PDB entry 6T2V | electron microscopy, 3.80 A resolution | chains B and X of the 4 polymer chains in the assembly

# Chain B
Name: RecBCD enzyme subunit RecB
Source organism: Escherichia coli
Notes: EC 3.1.11.5
UniProtKB: P08394 (RECB_ECOLI); numbering as in UniProt (aligned over 1-1180)
Chain sequence (1181 residues; numbered 0 to 1180; the number before each row is that of its first residue; numbering starts at 0):
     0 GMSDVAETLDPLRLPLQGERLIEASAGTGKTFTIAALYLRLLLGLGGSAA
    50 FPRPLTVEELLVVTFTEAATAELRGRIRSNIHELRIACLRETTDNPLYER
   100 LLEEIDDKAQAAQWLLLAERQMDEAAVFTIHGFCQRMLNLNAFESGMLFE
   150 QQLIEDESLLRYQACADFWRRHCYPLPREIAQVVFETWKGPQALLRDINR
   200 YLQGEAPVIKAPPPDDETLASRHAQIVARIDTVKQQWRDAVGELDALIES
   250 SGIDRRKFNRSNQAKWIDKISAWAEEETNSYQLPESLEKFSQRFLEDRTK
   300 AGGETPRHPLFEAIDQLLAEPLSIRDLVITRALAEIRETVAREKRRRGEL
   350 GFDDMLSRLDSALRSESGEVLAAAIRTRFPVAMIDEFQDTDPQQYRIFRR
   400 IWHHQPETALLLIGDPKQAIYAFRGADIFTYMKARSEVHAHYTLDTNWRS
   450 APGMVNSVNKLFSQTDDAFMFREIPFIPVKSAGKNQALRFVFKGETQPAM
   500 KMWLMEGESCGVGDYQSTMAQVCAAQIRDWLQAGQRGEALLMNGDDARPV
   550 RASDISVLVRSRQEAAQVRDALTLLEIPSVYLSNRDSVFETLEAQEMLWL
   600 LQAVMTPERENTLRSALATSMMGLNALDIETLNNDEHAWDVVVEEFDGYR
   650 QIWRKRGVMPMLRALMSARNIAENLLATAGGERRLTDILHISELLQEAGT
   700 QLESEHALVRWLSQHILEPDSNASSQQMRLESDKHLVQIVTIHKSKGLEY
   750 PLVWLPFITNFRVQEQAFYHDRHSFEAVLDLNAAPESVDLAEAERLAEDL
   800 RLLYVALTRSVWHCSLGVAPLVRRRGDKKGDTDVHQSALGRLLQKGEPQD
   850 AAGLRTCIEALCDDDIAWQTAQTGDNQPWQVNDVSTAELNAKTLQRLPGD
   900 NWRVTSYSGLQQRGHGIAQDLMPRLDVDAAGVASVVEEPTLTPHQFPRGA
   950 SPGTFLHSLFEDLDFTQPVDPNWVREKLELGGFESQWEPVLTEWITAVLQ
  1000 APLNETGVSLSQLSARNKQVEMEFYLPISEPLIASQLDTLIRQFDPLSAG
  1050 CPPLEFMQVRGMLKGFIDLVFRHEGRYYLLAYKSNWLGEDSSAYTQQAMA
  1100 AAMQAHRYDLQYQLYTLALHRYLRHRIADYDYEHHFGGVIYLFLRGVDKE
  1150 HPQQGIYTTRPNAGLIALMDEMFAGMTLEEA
Unresolved in the structure: 0-4, 290-303, 911-937, 1175-1180
Construct notes: expression tag (0); engineered mutation Ala1080 (Asp in P08394)
Swiss-Prot annotation at these positions:
  - DNA-binding region: Ile252 to Arg254, Val511, Gly512, Ser560, Arg561, Arg761
  - binding site (ATP): Ala23 to Thr30, Trp447
  - binding site (Mg(2+)): His956, Asp1067, Tyr1081
  - mutagenesis: Lys29 (K29Q: Subunit loses ATPase and 3'-5' helicase activity, holoenzyme has 3-5 fold less helicase activity, 20-fold less processivity), Tyr803 (Y803H: Large decrease in recombination, loss of Chi hotspot activity, decreased RecB helicase rate, retains nuclease activity but not Chi-sequence specificity, does not load RecA), Val804 (V804E: Large decrease in recombination, loss of Chi hotspot activity, decreased RecB helicase rate, retains nuclease activity but not Chi-sequence specificity, does not load RecA), Thr807 (T807I: In recB-2109; absence of nuclease modification at Chi sites), Asp1067 (D1067A: Subunit loses nuclease activity)

# Chain X
Molecule: Chi-plus2 (87-nt DNA)
Sequence (87 nucleotides; numbered 1 to 92; 5 numbers in that range are skipped by the numbering (no residue carries them; nothing is unmodelled there); the number before each row is that of its first residue):
     1 TTTTTTTTTTTTTTTGAGCGACTGCACTACAAC
    39 AGAACCATGGTTCTGTTGTAGTGCAGTCGCTCTTTTTTTTTTGCTGGTGG
    89 TTTT
Unresolved in the structure: 1-3, 39-52, 77-92

# Interface between chain B and chain X
Residue-residue contacts - 35 pairs, chain B then chain X:
  Phe64(B) - DT75(X)  sugar contact
  Thr65(B) - DT75(X)  phosphate contact
  Glu66(B) - DT75(X)  phosphate contact
  Thr128(B) - DT76(X)  phosphate contact
  Leu152(B) - DT76(X)  sugar contact
  Ser250(B) - DT60(X)  phosphate contact
  Ile252(B) - DT28(X)  sugar contact
  Asp253(B) - DT28(X)  phosphate contact
  Asp253(B) - DA29(X)  phosphate contact
  Arg254(B) - DG61(X)  hydrogen bond to the phosphate
  Arg254(B) - DC62(X)  salt bridge to the phosphate
  Tyr280(B) - DG61(X)  hydrogen bond to the phosphate
  Phe351(B) - DT75(X)  stacking on the base
  Phe422(B) - DT72(X)  stacking on the base
  Phe422(B) - DT73(X)  sugar contact
  Arg423(B) - DT74(X)  base contact
  Val511(B) - DT69(X)  phosphate contact
  Arg559(B) - DT71(X)  hydrogen bond to the base
  Arg559(B) - DT72(X)  phosphate contact
  Arg561(B) - DT72(X)  salt bridge to the phosphate
  Gln562(B) - DC70(X)  phosphate contact
  Ser582(B) - DT73(X)  phosphate contact
  Arg584(B) - DT72(X)  salt bridge to the phosphate
  Arg584(B) - DT73(X)  salt bridge to the phosphate
  Thr740(B) - DT72(X)  phosphate contact
  Thr740(B) - DT73(X)  phosphate contact
  His742(B) - DT72(X)  hydrogen bond to the base
  Lys743(B) - DT73(X)  phosphate contact
  Lys743(B) - DT74(X)  salt bridge to the phosphate
  Arg761(B) - DC70(X)  sugar contact
  Arg761(B) - DT71(X)  hydrogen bond to the phosphate
  Arg824(B) - DG20(X)  phosphate contact
  Arg824(B) - DA21(X)  sugar contact
  Gly825(B) - DA21(X)  sugar contact
  Asp826(B) - DC22(X)  phosphate contact
Interface residues without a listed pair, chain B (30 interface residues in all): His130, Ser249, Asn258, Ser560
Interface residues without a listed pair, chain X (18 interface residues in all): DC30, DG59

# In short
30 residues of chain B face 18 of chain X across their interface, with 5 hydrogen bonds, 5 salt bridges and 2
aromatic stacking contacts. Polar contacts include Arg559(B)-DT71(X), His742(B)-DT72(X) and Arg254(B)-DG61(X).
Chain B is RecBCD enzyme subunit RecB (Escherichia coli) and chain X is Chi-plus2 (87-nt DNA); the structure,
Cryo-EM structure of the RecBCD in complex with Chi-plus2 substrate, was determined by electron microscopy,
deposited together with 6SJB, 6SJE, 6SJF, 6SJG and 6T2U.
